Entry 4V96 (X-ray diffraction, 3.80 A resolution); this record covers chains AW and AX of the 78 polymer chains in the assembly.

== Chain AW (and AX) ==
Molecule: ORF46
Source organism: Lactococcus phage TP901-1
Notes: chain AX of this document is another copy of the same molecule, construct and numbering; everything in this record applies to it too
UniProtKB: Q9AZ58 (Q9AZ58_9CAUD); numbering as in UniProt (aligned over 2-253)
Sequence (253 residues; each row starts with the number of its first residue):
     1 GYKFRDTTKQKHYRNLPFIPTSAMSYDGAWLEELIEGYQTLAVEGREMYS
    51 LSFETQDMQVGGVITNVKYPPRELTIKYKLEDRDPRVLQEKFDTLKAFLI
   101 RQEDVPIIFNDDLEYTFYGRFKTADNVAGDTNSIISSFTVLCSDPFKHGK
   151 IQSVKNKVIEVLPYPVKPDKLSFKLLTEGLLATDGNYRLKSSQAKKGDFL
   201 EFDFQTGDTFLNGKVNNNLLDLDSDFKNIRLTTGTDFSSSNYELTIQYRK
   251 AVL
Not modelled in the structure: 1-12
Construct notes: expression tag (1)

== Interface between chain AW and chain AX ==
Residue-residue contacts (58):
  Ala42(AW) - Gly129(AX)
  Val43(AW) - Gly129(AX)
  Glu44(AW) - Asn126(AX)
  Glu44(AW) - Val127(AX)
  Glu44(AW) - Gly129(AX)
  Arg46(AW) - Gln89(AX)
  Arg46(AW) - Lys96(AX)  hydrogen bond (backbone-side chain)
  Glu47(AW) - Gln89(AX)  hydrogen bond
  Glu47(AW) - Phe92(AX)
  Glu47(AW) - Lys96(AX)
  Glu47(AW) - Val127(AX)
  Glu47(AW) - Ala128(AX)
  Glu47(AW) - Gly129(AX)
  Met48(AW) - Tyr78(AX)
  Met48(AW) - Phe92(AX)  hydrophobic
  Met48(AW) - Leu95(AX)  hydrophobic
  Met48(AW) - Val127(AX)  hydrophobic
  Tyr49(AW) - Phe121(AX)
  Tyr49(AW) - Ala124(AX)
  Ser50(AW) - Lys122(AX)
  Ser50(AW) - Thr123(AX)
  Ser50(AW) - Ala124(AX)  hydrogen bond (side chain-backbone)
  Leu51(AW) - Phe121(AX)
  Leu51(AW) - Lys122(AX)  hydrogen bond (backbone-backbone)
  Phe53(AW) - Arg120(AX)
  Phe53(AW) - Phe121(AX)
  Phe53(AW) - Lys122(AX)
  Gln59(AW) - Asn66(AX)  hydrogen bond
  Gln59(AW) - Val67(AX)
  Gln59(AW) - Lys68(AX)
  Gln59(AW) - Tyr69(AX)  hydrogen bond (backbone-backbone)
  Val60(AW) - Tyr69(AX)
  Val60(AW) - Phe146(AX)  hydrophobic
  Gly61(AW) - Tyr69(AX)  hydrogen bond (backbone-backbone)
  Gly61(AW) - Pro71(AX)
  Gly61(AW) - Ser143(AX)
  Gly61(AW) - Pro145(AX)
  Gly62(AW) - Pro71(AX)
  Gly62(AW) - Ser143(AX)  hydrogen bond (backbone-backbone)
  Ile64(AW) - Asp104(AX)
  Ile64(AW) - Arg120(AX)
  Ile64(AW) - Ser143(AX)
  Val67(AW) - Gln102(AX)
  Tyr69(AW) - Ile100(AX)
  Tyr69(AW) - Gln102(AX)  hydrogen bond
  Asp111(AW) - Arg86(AX)
  Asp111(AW) - Gln89(AX)
  Asp112(AW) - Gln89(AX)
  Tyr115(AW) - Asp93(AX)
  Lys147(AW) - Gln89(AX)
  Lys147(AW) - Asp93(AX)  salt bridge
  Pro163(AW) - Ala97(AX)  hydrophobic
  Tyr164(AW) - Lys96(AX)  hydrogen bond (side chain-backbone)
  Tyr164(AW) - Ala97(AX)  hydrogen bond (side chain-backbone)
  Tyr164(AW) - Ile100(AX)
  Val252(AW) - Asp93(AX)
  Leu253(AW) - Lys96(AX)  hydrogen bond (backbone-side chain)
  Leu253(AW) - Ile100(AX)  hydrophobic
Also at the interface, not in a pair above, chain AW (28 interface residues in all): Asp57, Met58, Arg72
Also at the interface, not in a pair above, chain AX (30 interface residues in all): Pro85, Arg230

== Overview ==
28 residues of chain AW and 30 residues of chain AX are in contact; the contacts include 12 hydrogen bonds and
1 salt bridge. Polar contacts include Lys147(AW)-Asp93(AX), Arg46(AW)-Lys96(AX) and Glu47(AW)-Gln89(AX).
Both chains are ORF46 (Lactococcus phage TP901-1). Entry 4V96 (The structure of a 1.8 MDa viral genome
injection device suggests alternative infection mechanisms) was determined by X-ray diffraction (same
publication as 3U6X and 3UH8).
